7BJ4 - chain A; structure by X-ray diffraction, 2.72 A resolution.

# Chain A
Name: Levansucrase
Source organism: Halalkalicoccus jeotgali B3
Reference sequence: D8J9C2 (D8J9C2_HALJB); residues 1-428 here = UniProt positions 1-428
Sequence (428 residues; numbered 1 to 428; the number before each row is that of its first residue):
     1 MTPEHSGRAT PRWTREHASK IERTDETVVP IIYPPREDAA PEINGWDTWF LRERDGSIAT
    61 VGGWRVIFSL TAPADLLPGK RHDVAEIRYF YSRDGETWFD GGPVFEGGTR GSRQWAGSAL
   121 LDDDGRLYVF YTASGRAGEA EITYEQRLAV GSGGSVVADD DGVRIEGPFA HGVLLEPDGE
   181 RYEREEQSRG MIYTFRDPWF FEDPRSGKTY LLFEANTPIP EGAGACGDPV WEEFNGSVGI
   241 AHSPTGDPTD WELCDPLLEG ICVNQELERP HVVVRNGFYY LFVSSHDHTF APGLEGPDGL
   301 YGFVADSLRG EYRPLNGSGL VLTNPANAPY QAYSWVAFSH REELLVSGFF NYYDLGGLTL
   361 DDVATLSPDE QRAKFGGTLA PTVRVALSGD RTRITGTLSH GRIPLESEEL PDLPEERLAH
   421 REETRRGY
Disordered / not traced: 1-8, 415-428
Disulfide bonds: Cys226-Cys262
What the authors report for this chain:
  - binding site for beta-D-fructofuranose: Arg196, Glu266, Glu268, His286
  - binding site for alpha-D-glucopyranose: His288, Asn351
  - specificity-determining residues: Glu266 (by similarity / conservation)
  - catalytic residues: Glu268

# Overview
The paper reports the catalytic residue Glu268; a binding site for beta-D-fructofuranose at Arg196, Glu266 and
Glu268 among others.
Chain A is Levansucrase (Halalkalicoccus jeotgali B3); the structure, Inulosucrase from Halalkalicoccus
jeotgali bound to kestose, was determined by X-ray diffraction (same publication as 7BJ5 and 7BJC).
